Entry 4IN4 (X-ray diffraction, 2.59 A resolution); this record covers chain A.

Chain A:
Name: Kelch-like ECH-associated protein 1
Source organism: Homo sapiens
Notes: fragment: Kelch domain residues 321-609
UniProt: Q14145 (KEAP1_HUMAN); numbering as in UniProt (aligned over 321-609)
Chain sequence (299 residues; each row starts with the number of its first residue):
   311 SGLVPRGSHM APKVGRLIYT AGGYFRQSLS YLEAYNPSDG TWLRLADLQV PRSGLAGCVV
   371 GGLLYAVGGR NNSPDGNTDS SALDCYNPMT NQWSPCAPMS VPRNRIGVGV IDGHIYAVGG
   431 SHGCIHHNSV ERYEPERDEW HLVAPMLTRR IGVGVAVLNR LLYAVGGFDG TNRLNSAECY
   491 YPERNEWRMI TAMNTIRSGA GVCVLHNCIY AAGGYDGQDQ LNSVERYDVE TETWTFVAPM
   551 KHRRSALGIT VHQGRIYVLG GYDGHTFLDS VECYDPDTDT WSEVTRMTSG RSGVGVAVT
Disordered / not traced: 311-321
Sequence notes: expression tag (311-320)
Residues lining bound ligands:
  - 4ID (2-({5-[(2,4-dimethylphenyl)sulfonyl]-6-oxo-1,6-dihydropyrimidin-2-yl}sulfanyl)-N-[2-(trifluoromethyl)phenyl]acetamide), molecule 1: Tyr-334, Ser-363, Gly-364, Arg-380, Asn-382, Arg-415, Gly-462, Gly-509, Ser-555, Ala-556, Tyr-572, Phe-577, Ser-602, Gly-603
  - 4ID, molecule 2: Arg-415, Ile-461, Phe-478, Arg-483, Ser-508, Gly-509, Tyr-525, Gln-530, Ser-555, Tyr-572
Swiss-Prot annotation at these positions:
  - site: Cys-434 (Sensor for electrophilic agents)
  - modified residue: Cys-434 (S-cGMP-cysteine)

Overview:
Bound to chain A: compound 4ID.
Chain A is Kelch-like ECH-associated protein 1 (Homo sapiens); the structure, Crystal structure of cpd 15
bound to Keap1 Kelch domain, was determined by X-ray diffraction together with 4IQK from the same study.
